1UOD - chains A and B; structure by X-ray diffraction, 1.90 A resolution.

# Chain A (and B)
Name: Dihydroxyacetone kinase
Source organism: Escherichia coli
Notes: EC 2.7.1.29; chain B of this document is another copy of the same molecule, construct and numbering; everything in this record applies to it too
Reference sequence: P76015 (YCGT_ECOLI); the author numbering skips numbers that UniProt does not, so the offset changes along the chain: 1-215 = UniProt 1-215; 218-368 = UniProt 216-366
Chain sequence (366 residues; numbered 1 to 368; 2 numbers in that range are skipped by the numbering (no residue carries them; nothing is unmodelled there); the number before each row is that of its first residue):
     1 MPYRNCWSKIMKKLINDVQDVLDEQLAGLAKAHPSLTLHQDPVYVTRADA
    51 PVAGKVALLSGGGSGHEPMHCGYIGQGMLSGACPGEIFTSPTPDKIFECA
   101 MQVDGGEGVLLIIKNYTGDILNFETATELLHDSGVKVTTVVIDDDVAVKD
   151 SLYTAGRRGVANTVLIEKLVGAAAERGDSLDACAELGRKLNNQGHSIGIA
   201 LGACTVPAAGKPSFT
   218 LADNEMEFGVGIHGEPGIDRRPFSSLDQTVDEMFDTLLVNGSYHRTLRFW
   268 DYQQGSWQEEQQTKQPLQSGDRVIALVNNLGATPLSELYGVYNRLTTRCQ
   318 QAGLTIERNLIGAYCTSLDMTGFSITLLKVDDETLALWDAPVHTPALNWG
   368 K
Disordered / not traced: 1-19, 205-215
Covalent attachments: glyceraldehyde-3-phosphate (G3H) linked to His-230
Small-molecule neighbours: glyceraldehyde-3-phosphate (G3H): Gly-62, Gly-63, His-66, Phe-88, Thr-89, Ser-90, Lys-114, Tyr-116, Thr-117, Gly-118, Asp-119, Tyr-153

# How chain A and chain B interact
Contacting residue pairs - 45 pairs, chain A then chain B:
  Glu-24(A) / Asp-244(B)
  Glu-24(A) / Asn-310(B)
  Gln-25(A) / Ser-303(B)
  Gln-25(A) / Tyr-306(B)
  Ala-27(A) / Asn-310(B)
  Gly-28(A) / Tyr-306(B)
  Gly-28(A) / Tyr-309(B)
  Gly-28(A) / Asn-310(B)
  Leu-29(A) / Tyr-306(B)
  Lys-31(A) / Tyr-309(B)
  Lys-31(A) / Asn-310(B)  hydrogen bond
  Lys-31(A) / Thr-313(B)
  Ala-32(A) / Tyr-309(B)  hydrophobic
  Ala-32(A) / Asn-326(B)  hydrogen bond (backbone-side chain)
  Ala-32(A) / Ile-328(B)  hydrophobic
  His-33(A) / Tyr-306(B)  hydrogen bond
  Glu-67(A) / Ser-303(B)
  Pro-68(A) / Leu-302(B)
  Asp-244(A) / Glu-24(B)
  Ala-299(A) / Ala-299(B)  hydrophobic
  Ala-299(A) / Asp-336(B)
  Pro-301(A) / Asp-336(B)
  Leu-302(A) / Pro-68(B)
  Ser-303(A) / Gln-25(B)
  Ser-303(A) / Glu-67(B)
  Tyr-306(A) / Gln-25(B)
  Tyr-306(A) / Gly-28(B)
  Tyr-306(A) / Leu-29(B)  hydrophobic
  Tyr-306(A) / His-33(B)  hydrogen bond
  Gly-307(A) / Gln-25(B)
  Tyr-309(A) / Gly-28(B)
  Tyr-309(A) / Lys-31(B)
  Tyr-309(A) / Ala-32(B)  hydrophobic
  Asn-310(A) / Glu-24(B)
  Asn-310(A) / Ala-27(B)
  Asn-310(A) / Gly-28(B)
  Asn-310(A) / Lys-31(B)  hydrogen bond
  Thr-313(A) / Lys-31(B)
  Asn-326(A) / Ala-32(B)  hydrogen bond (side chain-backbone)
  Ile-328(A) / Ala-32(B)  hydrophobic
  Asp-336(A) / Ala-299(B)
  Asp-336(A) / Pro-301(B)
  Asn-365(A) / Asn-365(B)  hydrogen bond (side chain-backbone)
  Asn-365(A) / Trp-366(B)
  Trp-366(A) / Asn-365(B)
Interface residues without a listed pair, chain A (29 interface residues in all): Gly-298, Glu-304, Thr-314, Leu-335
Interface residues without a listed pair, chain B (30 interface residues in all): Gly-298, Glu-304, Gly-307, Thr-314, Leu-335, Pro-362

# Overview
29 residues of chain A face 30 of chain B across their interface, with 7 hydrogen bonds. Among the polar pairs
are Lys-31(A)/Asn-310(B), Ala-32(A)/Asn-326(B) and His-33(A)/Tyr-306(B). Covalently linked
glyceraldehyde-3-phosphate: at His-230(A).
Both chains are Dihydroxyacetone kinase (Escherichia coli). Entry 1UOD (Crystal structure of the
dihydroxyacetone kinase from E. coli in complex with dihydroxyacetone-phosphate) was determined by X-ray
diffraction (same publication as 1UOE).
